Entry 4ZSY (X-ray diffraction, 1.70 A resolution); this record covers chains A and B.

[Chain A (and B)]
Protein: 4-aminobutyrate aminotransferase, mitochondrial
Source organism: Sus scrofa
Notes: EC 2.6.1.19, 2.6.1.22; chain B of this document is another copy of the same molecule, construct and numbering; everything in this record applies to it too
UniProt: P80147 (GABT_PIG); residues 11-471 here correspond to UniProt positions 39-499 (UniProt number = residue number + 28)
Chain sequence (461 residues; numbered 11 to 471; the number before each row is that of its first residue):
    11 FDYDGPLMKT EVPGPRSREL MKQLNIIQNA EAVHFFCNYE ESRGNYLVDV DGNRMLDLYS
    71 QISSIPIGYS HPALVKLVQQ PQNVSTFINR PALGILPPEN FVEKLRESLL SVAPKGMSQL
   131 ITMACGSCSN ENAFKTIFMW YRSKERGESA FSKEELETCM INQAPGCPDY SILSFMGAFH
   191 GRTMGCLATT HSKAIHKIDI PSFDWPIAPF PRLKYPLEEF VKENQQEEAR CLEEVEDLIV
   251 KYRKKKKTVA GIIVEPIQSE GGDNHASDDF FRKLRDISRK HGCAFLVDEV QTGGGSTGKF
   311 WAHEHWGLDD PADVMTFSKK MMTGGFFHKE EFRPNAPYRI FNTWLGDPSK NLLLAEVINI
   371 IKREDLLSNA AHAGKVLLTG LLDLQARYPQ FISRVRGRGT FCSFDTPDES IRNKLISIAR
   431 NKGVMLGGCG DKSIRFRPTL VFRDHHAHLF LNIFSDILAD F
Construct notes: conflict Glu-158 (Gln186 in P80147)
Ion coordination: 2Fe-2S cluster Fe: Cys-135, Cys-138 (shared with Cys-135(B), Cys-138(B) of chain B)
Residues lining bound ligands:
  - 2Fe-2S cluster (FES): Ala-134, Cys-135, Cys-138
  - RW2 ((1S)-4-[({3-hydroxy-2-methyl-5-[(phosphonooxy)methyl]pyridin-4-yl}methyl)amino]cyclopent-3-ene-1,3-dicarboxylic acid), molecule 1: Tyr-69, Ile-72, Cys-135, Gly-136, Ser-137, Asn-140, Phe-189, His-190, Gly-191, Arg-192, Glu-265, Glu-270, Asp-298, Val-300, Gln-301, Ser-328, Lys-329, Arg-445
  - RW2, molecule 2: Phe-351, Asn-352, Thr-353
UniProt features mapped onto this chain:
  - binding site ([2Fe-2S] cluster): Cys-135, Cys-138
  - binding site (pyridoxal 5'-phosphate): Gly-136, Ser-137, Thr-353
  - binding site (substrate): Arg-192
  - modified residue: Lys-203 (N6-succinyllysine), Lys-224 (N6-acetyllysine), Lys-251 (N6-acetyllysine), Lys-290 (N6-acetyllysine), Lys-329 (N6-(pyridoxal phosphate)lysine), Lys-385 (N6-acetyllysine), Lys-424 (N6-acetyllysine), Lys-442 (N6-acetyllysine)

[How chain A and chain B interact]
Contacting residue pairs (232; chain A residue first):
  Arg-26(A) / Glu-109(B)  salt bridge
  Leu-30(A) / Glu-109(B)
  Gln-33(A) / Arg-116(B)  hydrogen bond
  Leu-34(A) / Phe-111(B)  hydrophobic
  Asn-35(A) / Arg-343(B)  hydrogen bond (backbone-side chain)
  Ile-36(A) / Gln-129(B)  hydrogen bond (backbone-side chain)
  Ile-36(A) / Arg-343(B)
  Ile-37(A) / Leu-115(B)  hydrophobic
  Ile-37(A) / Gln-129(B)
  Ile-37(A) / Leu-130(B)  hydrogen bond (backbone-backbone)
  Gln-38(A) / Gln-129(B)
  Gln-38(A) / Leu-130(B)
  Gln-38(A) / Ile-131(B)
  Gln-38(A) / Arg-343(B)  hydrogen bond (backbone-side chain)
  Asn-39(A) / Arg-343(B)
  Asn-39(A) / Pro-344(B)  hydrogen bond (side chain-backbone)
  Asn-39(A) / Ala-346(B)
  Asn-39(A) / Pro-347(B)
  Glu-41(A) / Pro-347(B)
  Ala-42(A) / Gly-104(B)
  Ala-42(A) / Ile-105(B)
  Ala-42(A) / Pro-347(B)
  Ala-42(A) / Tyr-348(B)
  Val-43(A) / Gly-104(B)
  Val-43(A) / Ile-105(B)
  Val-43(A) / Pro-107(B)
  His-44(A) / Ile-105(B)  hydrogen bond (backbone-backbone)
  His-44(A) / Leu-106(B)
  His-44(A) / Tyr-348(B)
  Phe-45(A) / Ile-105(B)
  Phe-45(A) / Leu-106(B)  hydrophobic
  Phe-45(A) / Pro-107(B)
  Phe-46(A) / Pro-107(B)
  Phe-46(A) / Pro-108(B)
  Cys-47(A) / Leu-106(B)  hydrophobic
  Cys-47(A) / Pro-107(B)  hydrogen bond (backbone-backbone)
  Cys-47(A) / Pro-108(B)
  Cys-47(A) / Glu-109(B)  hydrogen bond (backbone-backbone)
  Tyr-49(A) / Ser-95(B)
  Tyr-49(A) / Asn-99(B)  hydrogen bond (backbone-side chain)
  Tyr-49(A) / Pro-101(B)
  Tyr-49(A) / Leu-106(B)  hydrogen bond (side chain-backbone)
  Tyr-49(A) / Pro-108(B)  hydrophobic
  Glu-50(A) / Ser-95(B)  hydrogen bond (backbone-side chain)
  Val-60(A) / Glu-109(B)
  Tyr-69(A) / Ile-105(B)  hydrophobic
  Gln-71(A) / Pro-101(B)
  Gln-71(A) / Ala-102(B)  hydrogen bond (side chain-backbone)
  Gln-71(A) / Leu-106(B)
  Ile-72(A) / Ala-102(B)  hydrophobic
  Ile-72(A) / Ile-105(B)  hydrophobic
  Ser-74(A) / Trp-354(B)
  Ile-75(A) / Arg-100(B)
  Tyr-79(A) / Asn-99(B)
  Ser-80(A) / Ile-98(B)
  Ser-80(A) / Asn-99(B)  hydrogen bond (backbone-side chain)
  Leu-84(A) / Ile-98(B)
  Val-85(A) / Ile-98(B)  hydrophobic
  Val-88(A) / Ile-98(B)  hydrophobic
  Ser-95(A) / Tyr-49(B)
  Ser-95(A) / Glu-50(B)  hydrogen bond (side chain-backbone)
  Phe-97(A) / Phe-97(B)  hydrophobic
  Phe-97(A) / Leu-363(B)
  Ile-98(A) / Ser-80(B)
  Ile-98(A) / Leu-84(B)
  Ile-98(A) / Val-85(B)  hydrophobic
  Ile-98(A) / Val-88(B)  hydrophobic
  Asn-99(A) / Tyr-49(B)  hydrogen bond (side chain-backbone)
  Asn-99(A) / Tyr-79(B)
  Asn-99(A) / Ser-80(B)  hydrogen bond (side chain-backbone)
  Arg-100(A) / Ile-75(B)
  Arg-100(A) / Lys-360(B)
  Pro-101(A) / Tyr-49(B)
  Pro-101(A) / Gln-71(B)
  Ala-102(A) / Gln-71(B)  hydrogen bond (backbone-side chain)
  Ala-102(A) / Ile-72(B)  hydrophobic
  Gly-104(A) / Ala-42(B)
  Gly-104(A) / Val-43(B)
  Ile-105(A) / Ala-42(B)
  Ile-105(A) / Val-43(B)
  Ile-105(A) / His-44(B)  hydrogen bond (backbone-backbone)
  Ile-105(A) / Phe-45(B)
  Ile-105(A) / Tyr-69(B)  hydrophobic
  Ile-105(A) / Ile-72(B)  hydrophobic
  Leu-106(A) / Phe-45(B)  hydrophobic
  Leu-106(A) / Cys-47(B)  hydrophobic
  Leu-106(A) / Tyr-49(B)  hydrogen bond (backbone-side chain)
  Leu-106(A) / Gln-71(B)
  Pro-107(A) / Val-43(B)
  Pro-107(A) / Phe-45(B)
  Pro-107(A) / Phe-46(B)
  Pro-107(A) / Cys-47(B)  hydrogen bond (backbone-backbone)
  Pro-108(A) / Phe-46(B)
  Pro-108(A) / Cys-47(B)
  Pro-108(A) / Tyr-49(B)  hydrophobic
  Glu-109(A) / Arg-26(B)  salt bridge
  Glu-109(A) / Leu-30(B)
  Glu-109(A) / Cys-47(B)  hydrogen bond (backbone-backbone)
  Glu-109(A) / Val-60(B)
  Phe-111(A) / Leu-34(B)  hydrophobic
  Val-112(A) / Leu-34(B)  hydrophobic
  Leu-115(A) / Ile-37(B)  hydrophobic
  Arg-116(A) / Gln-33(B)  hydrogen bond
  Ser-128(A) / Ile-37(B)
  Gln-129(A) / Ile-36(B)  hydrogen bond (side chain-backbone)
  Gln-129(A) / Ile-37(B)
  Gln-129(A) / Gln-38(B)
  Leu-130(A) / Ile-37(B)  hydrogen bond (backbone-backbone)
  Leu-130(A) / Gln-38(B)  hydrogen bond (backbone-side chain)
  Ile-131(A) / Gln-38(B)
  Ala-134(A) / Trp-354(B)
  Glu-141(A) / Thr-193(B)
  Glu-141(A) / Met-194(B)  hydrogen bond (side chain-backbone)
  Lys-145(A) / Arg-192(B)  hydrogen bond (side chain-backbone)
  Lys-145(A) / Ile-210(B)
  Phe-148(A) / Asp-209(B)
  Phe-148(A) / Pro-211(B)
  Met-149(A) / Ile-210(B)  hydrophobic
  Arg-152(A) / Asp-209(B)  salt bridge
  Arg-156(A) / Asp-209(B)  salt bridge
  Phe-161(A) / Ile-205(B)  hydrophobic
  Phe-161(A) / Ile-208(B)  hydrophobic
  Phe-161(A) / Asp-209(B)
  Glu-165(A) / Ile-208(B)
  Leu-166(A) / Ala-204(B)
  Leu-166(A) / Ile-208(B)  hydrophobic
  Cys-169(A) / Ala-204(B)
  Cys-169(A) / Lys-207(B)
  Cys-169(A) / Ile-208(B)  hydrophobic
  Met-170(A) / His-201(B)  hydrogen bond (backbone-side chain)
  Met-170(A) / Ser-202(B)
  Met-170(A) / Lys-203(B)
  Met-170(A) / Ala-204(B)  hydrogen bond (side chain-backbone)
  Ile-171(A) / Met-186(B)  hydrophobic
  Ile-171(A) / Ile-217(B)  hydrophobic
  Asn-172(A) / Ala-198(B)  hydrogen bond (side chain-backbone)
  Asn-172(A) / His-201(B)
  Asn-172(A) / Lys-207(B)  hydrogen bond
  Asn-172(A) / Ser-212(B)  hydrogen bond
  Asn-172(A) / Phe-213(B)  hydrogen bond (side chain-backbone)
  Gly-176(A) / Ile-208(B)
  Gly-176(A) / Asp-209(B)  hydrogen bond (backbone-backbone)
  Cys-177(A) / Ile-210(B)
  Cys-177(A) / Ser-212(B)
  Pro-178(A) / Asp-209(B)
  Pro-178(A) / Ile-210(B)
  Pro-178(A) / Pro-211(B)
  Tyr-180(A) / Pro-211(B)
  Met-186(A) / Met-170(B)
  Met-186(A) / Ile-171(B)  hydrophobic
  Arg-192(A) / Lys-145(B)  hydrogen bond (backbone-side chain)
  Arg-192(A) / Tyr-348(B)  hydrogen bond (side chain-backbone)
  Arg-192(A) / Arg-349(B)
  Arg-192(A) / Phe-351(B)
  Thr-193(A) / Glu-141(B)
  Met-194(A) / Glu-141(B)  hydrogen bond (backbone-side chain)
  Met-194(A) / Phe-213(B)  hydrophobic
  Ala-198(A) / Asn-172(B)  hydrogen bond (backbone-side chain)
  His-201(A) / Met-170(B)  hydrogen bond (side chain-backbone)
  His-201(A) / Asn-172(B)
  Ser-202(A) / Met-170(B)
  Lys-203(A) / Met-170(B)
  Ala-204(A) / Leu-166(B)  hydrophobic
  Ala-204(A) / Cys-169(B)
  Ala-204(A) / Met-170(B)
  Ile-205(A) / Phe-161(B)  hydrophobic
  Ile-205(A) / Pro-347(B)
  Ile-205(A) / Arg-349(B)
  His-206(A) / Tyr-348(B)
  Lys-207(A) / Cys-169(B)
  Lys-207(A) / Asn-172(B)  hydrogen bond
  Ile-208(A) / Phe-161(B)  hydrophobic
  Ile-208(A) / Glu-165(B)
  Ile-208(A) / Leu-166(B)  hydrophobic
  Ile-208(A) / Cys-169(B)  hydrophobic
  Ile-208(A) / Gly-176(B)
  Ile-208(A) / Arg-349(B)  hydrogen bond (backbone-side chain)
  Asp-209(A) / Phe-148(B)
  Asp-209(A) / Arg-152(B)  salt bridge
  Asp-209(A) / Arg-156(B)  salt bridge
  Asp-209(A) / Phe-161(B)
  Asp-209(A) / Gly-176(B)  hydrogen bond (backbone-backbone)
  Asp-209(A) / Pro-178(B)
  Asp-209(A) / Arg-349(B)  salt bridge
  Ile-210(A) / Lys-145(B)
  Ile-210(A) / Cys-177(B)
  Ile-210(A) / Pro-178(B)
  Pro-211(A) / Phe-148(B)
  Pro-211(A) / Pro-178(B)
  Pro-211(A) / Tyr-180(B)
  Ser-212(A) / Asn-172(B)  hydrogen bond
  Ser-212(A) / Cys-177(B)
  Ser-212(A) / Phe-213(B)
  Phe-213(A) / Asn-172(B)  hydrogen bond (backbone-side chain)
  Phe-213(A) / Met-194(B)  hydrophobic
  Phe-213(A) / Ser-212(B)
  Phe-213(A) / Phe-213(B)  hydrophobic
  Ile-217(A) / Ile-171(B)  hydrophobic
  Ser-328(A) / Trp-354(B)
  Lys-329(A) / Thr-353(B)  hydrogen bond
  Lys-329(A) / Trp-354(B)
  Met-332(A) / Trp-354(B)
  Arg-343(A) / Asn-35(B)  hydrogen bond (side chain-backbone)
  Arg-343(A) / Ile-36(B)
  Arg-343(A) / Gln-38(B)  hydrogen bond (side chain-backbone)
  Arg-343(A) / Asn-39(B)
  Pro-344(A) / Asn-39(B)  hydrogen bond (backbone-side chain)
  Asn-345(A) / Asn-39(B)
  Asn-345(A) / Glu-41(B)
  Ala-346(A) / Asn-39(B)
  Pro-347(A) / Asn-39(B)
  Pro-347(A) / Glu-41(B)
  Pro-347(A) / Ala-42(B)
  Tyr-348(A) / Ala-42(B)
  Tyr-348(A) / Arg-192(B)  hydrogen bond (backbone-side chain)
  Tyr-348(A) / His-206(B)
  Arg-349(A) / Arg-192(B)
  Arg-349(A) / Ile-205(B)
  Arg-349(A) / Ile-208(B)  hydrogen bond (side chain-backbone)
  Arg-349(A) / Asp-209(B)  salt bridge
  Phe-351(A) / Arg-192(B)
  Thr-353(A) / Lys-329(B)  hydrogen bond
  Trp-354(A) / Ser-74(B)
  Trp-354(A) / Ala-134(B)
  Trp-354(A) / Ser-328(B)
  Trp-354(A) / Lys-329(B)
  Trp-354(A) / Met-332(B)
  Asp-357(A) / Lys-360(B)  salt bridge
  Lys-360(A) / Arg-100(B)
  Lys-360(A) / Asp-357(B)  salt bridge
  Leu-363(A) / Phe-97(B)
  Met-435(A) / Leu-106(B)  hydrophobic
Also at the interface, not in a pair above, chain A (117 interface residues in all): Ala-40, Leu-57, His-81, Gln-92, Val-94, Thr-96, Leu-120, Cys-135, Cys-138, Phe-144, Gly-195, Leu-197, Trp-215
Also at the interface, not in a pair above, chain B (118 interface residues in all): Ala-40, Leu-57, Gly-78, His-81, Gln-92, Val-94, Thr-96, Val-112, Leu-120, Ser-128, Cys-135, Cys-138, Phe-144, Met-149, Gly-195, Leu-197, Trp-215, Asn-345, Met-435

[In short]
117 residues of chain A face 118 of chain B across their interface; the contacts include 52 hydrogen bonds and
10 salt bridges. Polar contacts include Arg-26(A)/Glu-109(B), Arg-152(A)/Asp-209(B) and Arg-156(A)/Asp-209(B).
Chain A binds 2Fe-2S cluster and compound RW2.
Both chains are 4-aminobutyrate aminotransferase, mitochondrial (Sus scrofa). Entry 4ZSY (Pig Brain GABA-AT
inactivated by (Z)-(1S,3S)-3-Amino-4-fluoromethylenyl-1-cyclopentanoic acid) was determined by X-ray
diffraction (same publication as 4ZSW).
